6AMU - chains D and E of the 5 polymer chains in the assembly; structure by X-ray diffraction, 2.15 A resolution.

Chain D:
Molecule: DMF5 TCR alpha chain
From: Homo sapiens
Sequence (197 residues; row label = number of the first residue in the row):
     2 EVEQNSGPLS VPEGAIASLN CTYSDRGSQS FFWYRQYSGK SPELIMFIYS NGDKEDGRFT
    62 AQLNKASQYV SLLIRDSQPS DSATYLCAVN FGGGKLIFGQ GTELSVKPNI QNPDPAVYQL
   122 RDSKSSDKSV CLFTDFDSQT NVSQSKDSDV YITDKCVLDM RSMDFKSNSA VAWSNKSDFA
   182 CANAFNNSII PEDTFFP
Disordered / not traced: 126-127
Disulfides: Cys22-Cys88, Cys132-Cys182

Chain E:
Molecule: DMF5 TCR beta chain
From: Homo sapiens
Sequence (241 residues; row label = number of the first residue in the row):
     4 IAGITQAPTS QILAAGRRMT LRCTQDMRHN AMYWYRQDLG LGLRLIHYSN TAGTTGKGEV
    64 PDGYSVSRAN TDDFPLTLAS AVPSQTSVYF CASSLSFGTE AFFGQGTRLT VVEDLNKVFP
   124 PEVAVFEPSE AEISHTQKAT LVCLATGFYP DHVELSWWVN GKEVHSGVCT DPQPLKEQPA
   184 LNDSRYALSS RLRVSATFWQ DPRNHFRCQV QFYGLSENDE WTQDRAKPVT QIVSAEAWGR
   244 A
Disulfides: Cys26-Cys94, Cys146-Cys211

Interface between chain D and chain E:
Contacting residue pairs - 90 pairs, chain D then chain E:
  Ser31(D) - Gly101(E)
  Phe33(D) - Thr102(E)
  Phe33(D) - Glu103(E)
  Tyr35(D) - Ala104(E)  hydrogen bond (side chain-backbone)
  Tyr35(D) - Phe106(E)  hydrophobic
  Gln37(D) - Gln40(E)  hydrogen bond
  Gln37(D) - Phe93(E)
  Lys41(D) - Phe93(E)
  Ser42(D) - Phe93(E)
  Ser42(D) - Gly107(E)  hydrogen bond (side chain-backbone)
  Pro43(D) - Phe106(E)
  Leu45(D) - Glu103(E)
  Asn91(D) - Gly101(E)
  Gly94(D) - Tyr51(E)
  Gly94(D) - Asn53(E)  hydrogen bond (backbone-side chain)
  Gly94(D) - Phe100(E)
  Gly95(D) - Tyr36(E)
  Gly95(D) - Tyr51(E)
  Gly95(D) - Phe100(E)
  Leu97(D) - Tyr36(E)  hydrophobic
  Leu97(D) - Tyr38(E)  hydrogen bond (backbone-side chain)
  Leu97(D) - Leu48(E)
  Leu97(D) - Ala104(E)  hydrophobic
  Ile98(D) - Glu62(E)
  Phe99(D) - Tyr38(E)  hydrophobic
  Phe99(D) - Leu46(E)  hydrophobic
  Phe99(D) - Phe106(E)  hydrophobic
  Gln101(D) - Gly43(E)
  Gln101(D) - Gly45(E)
  Asp115(D) - His138(E)  salt bridge
  Tyr119(D) - Ser132(E)
  Tyr119(D) - Ala134(E)
  Tyr119(D) - Glu135(E)
  Tyr119(D) - His138(E)
  Tyr119(D) - Thr139(E)
  Gln120(D) - Ser132(E)  hydrogen bond (backbone-side chain)
  Leu121(D) - Phe129(E)
  Leu121(D) - Glu130(E)
  Leu121(D) - Ser132(E)
  Leu121(D) - Thr143(E)
  Leu121(D) - Val145(E)  hydrophobic
  Arg122(D) - Phe129(E)
  Arg122(D) - Glu130(E)  hydrogen bond (backbone-backbone)
  Asp123(D) - Val128(E)
  Asp123(D) - Phe129(E)
  Ser124(D) - Val128(E)  hydrogen bond (side chain-backbone)
  Ser124(D) - Glu130(E)
  Ser124(D) - Glu239(E)
  Ser124(D) - Ala240(E)
  Lys129(D) - Ala127(E)
  Lys129(D) - Phe129(E)
  Ser130(D) - Phe129(E)
  Val131(D) - Phe129(E)  hydrophobic
  Val131(D) - Leu147(E)  hydrophobic
  Leu133(D) - Thr143(E)
  Thr135(D) - Arg196(E)  hydrogen bond
  Asp136(D) - Thr139(E)
  Asp136(D) - Arg196(E)  salt bridge
  Ser149(D) - Gln181(E)
  Tyr152(D) - Glu180(E)  hydrogen bond (side chain-backbone)
  Tyr152(D) - Gln181(E)
  Ile153(D) - Leu178(E)
  Thr154(D) - Asp174(E)
  Thr154(D) - Leu178(E)
  Asp155(D) - Arg194(E)
  Cys157(D) - Cys172(E)  disulfide
  Cys157(D) - Thr173(E)
  Cys157(D) - Arg194(E)
  Val158(D) - Cys172(E)
  Leu159(D) - Gly170(E)
  Leu159(D) - Val171(E)
  Leu159(D) - Cys172(E)  hydrophobic
  Leu159(D) - Arg196(E)
  Asp160(D) - Ser169(E)  hydrogen bond (backbone-side chain)
  Asp160(D) - Gly170(E)  hydrogen bond (backbone-backbone)
  Met161(D) - Lys141(E)
  Met161(D) - Ser169(E)
  Met161(D) - Gly170(E)
  Met161(D) - Arg196(E)
  Arg162(D) - His168(E)
  Arg162(D) - Ser169(E)  hydrogen bond (backbone-side chain)
  Phe166(D) - Lys141(E)
  Ser168(D) - Arg196(E)  hydrogen bond
  Ser170(D) - Arg194(E)  hydrogen bond
  Val172(D) - Ser192(E)
  Val172(D) - Arg194(E)
  Trp174(D) - Leu147(E)  hydrophobic
  Trp174(D) - Ala190(E)  hydrophobic
  Phe196(D) - His138(E)
  Pro198(D) - Ala134(E)  hydrophobic
Other interface residues (no listed pair), chain D (54 interface residues in all): Gly40, Phe48, Leu87, Lys96, Gly100, Asp150, Ser163, Ala171
Other interface residues (no listed pair), chain E (54 interface residues in all): Leu44, Gln108, Arg111, Pro131, Thr149, Lys179, Val197
Inter-chain disulfides: Cys157(D)-Cys172(E)

Overview:
Chain D and chain E each contribute 54 residues to their interface, with 1 disulfide bond, 15 hydrogen bonds
and 2 salt bridges. Polar contacts include Asp115(D)-His138(E), Asp136(D)-Arg196(E) and Tyr35(D)-Ala104(E).
Chain D is DMF5 TCR alpha chain and chain E is DMF5 TCR beta chain, both from Homo sapiens; the structure,
Crystal structure of DMF5 TCR bound to HLA-A2 presenting synthetic peptide MMWDRGLGMM, was determined by X-ray
diffraction.
